PDB entry 3LGG | X-ray diffraction, 2.50 A resolution | chains A and B

Chain A (and B):
Protein: Adenosine deaminase CECR1
Source organism: Homo sapiens
Notes: EC 3.5.4.4; chain B of this document is another copy of the same molecule, construct and numbering; everything in this record applies to it too
UniProtKB: Q9NZK5 (CECR1_HUMAN); residues 3-485 here correspond to UniProt positions 29-511 (UniProt number = residue number + 26)
Chain sequence (508 residues; each row starts with the number of its first residue):
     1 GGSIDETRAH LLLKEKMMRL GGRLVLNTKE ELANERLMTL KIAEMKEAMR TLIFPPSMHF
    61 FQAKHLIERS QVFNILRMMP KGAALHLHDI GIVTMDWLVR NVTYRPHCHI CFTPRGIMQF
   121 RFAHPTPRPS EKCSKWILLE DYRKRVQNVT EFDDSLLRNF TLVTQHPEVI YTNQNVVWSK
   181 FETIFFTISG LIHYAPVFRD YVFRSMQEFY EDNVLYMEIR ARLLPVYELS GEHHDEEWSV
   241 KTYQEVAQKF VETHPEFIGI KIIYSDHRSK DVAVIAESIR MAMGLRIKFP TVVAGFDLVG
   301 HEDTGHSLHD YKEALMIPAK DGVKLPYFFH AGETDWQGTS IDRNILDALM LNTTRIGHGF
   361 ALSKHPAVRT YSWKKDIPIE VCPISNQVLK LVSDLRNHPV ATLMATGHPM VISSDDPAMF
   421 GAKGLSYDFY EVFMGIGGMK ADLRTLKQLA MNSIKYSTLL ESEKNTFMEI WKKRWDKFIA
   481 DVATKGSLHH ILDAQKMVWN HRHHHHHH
Disordered / not traced: 1-2, 485-508
Disulfides: C111-C133
Covalent attachments: N-acetylglucosamine (NAG) linked to N101, N159, N352
Construct notes: expression tag (1-2, 486-508)
Bound ions: Zn2+: H86, H88, H330, D415 (together with Coformycin)
Ligand contacts: Coformycin (CFE; (8R)-3-beta-D-ribofuranosyl-3,6,7,8-tetrahydroimidazo[4,5-d][1,3]diazepin-8-ol): H86, H88, D89, W178, F181, E182, F185, R222, H267, V299, G300, H330, E333, H358, L389, D415, D416
Curated features (UniProtKB/Swiss-Prot):
  - active site: E333 (Proton donor), H358 (Proton acceptor)
  - binding site (Zn(2+)): H86, H88, H330, D415
  - binding site (substrate): D89, W178 to F185, H267, G300, D416
  - glycosylation (N-linked (GlcNAc...) asparagine): N101, N148, N159, N352
From the paper describing this entry:
  - Zn2+ coordination: H86, H88, H330, D415
  - binding site for Coformycin: H88, D89, I90, W178, F181, E182, F185, V299, G300, E333, H358, L389, D415, D416
  - conformationally variable residues (side-chain flip): E182, H267
  - catalytic residues: H86, H88, H330, D415
  - catalytic residues: E333, H358 (proposed by the authors, not directly observed)
  - specificity-determining residues: E182, S265, H267 (proposed by the authors, not directly observed)
  - mutagenesis - C111G: abolished expression
  - mutagenesis - W336G: decreased catalytic activity
  - mutagenesis - W336G: decreased stability

Interface between chain A and chain B:
Residue-residue contacts (89; chain A residue first):
  I4(A) with M350(B)
  R8(A) with L346(B); D347(B), salt bridge; M350(B)
  L11(A) with L346(B), hydrophobic; M350(B), hydrophobic; A367(B)
  L12(A) with R343(B); L346(B), hydrophobic
  K14(A) with A367(B)
  E15(A) with H365(B); P366(B); A367(B), hydrogen bond (side chain-backbone); V368(B), hydrogen bond (side chain-backbone)
  M18(A) with P366(B), hydrophobic
  M45(A) with W336(B), hydrophobic
  M49(A) with W336(B), hydrophobic; T339(B); I341(B), hydrophobic
  L52(A) with N173(B); Q174(B); N175(B)
  F54(A) with W336(B), hydrophobic
  N173(A) with L52(B)
  Q174(A) with L52(B)
  N175(A) with L52(B)
  D335(A) with D394(B); R396(B), salt bridge; N397(B)
  W336(A) with M45(B), hydrophobic; M49(B), hydrophobic; F54(B), hydrophobic; R396(B)
  Q337(A) with A401(B); I436(B), hydrogen bond (side chain-backbone); G437(B); G438(B); M439(B), hydrogen bond (backbone-backbone)
  G338(A) with M439(B); K440(B)
  T339(A) with M49(B); M439(B)
  I341(A) with M49(B), hydrophobic
  R343(A) with L12(B); K440(B)
  L346(A) with R8(B); L11(B), hydrophobic; L12(B), hydrophobic
  D347(A) with R8(B), salt bridge
  M350(A) with I4(B); R8(B); L11(B), hydrophobic
  F360(A) with N397(B)
  S363(A) with T402(B), hydrogen bond (backbone-side chain)
  K364(A) with R396(B); A405(B)
  H365(A) with E15(B)
  P366(A) with E15(B); M18(B), hydrophobic; A405(B); T406(B)
  A367(A) with L11(B); K14(B); E15(B), hydrogen bond (backbone-side chain)
  V368(A) with E15(B), hydrogen bond (backbone-side chain)
  L391(A) with N397(B)
  V392(A) with N397(B)
  S393(A) with S393(B)
  D394(A) with D335(B)
  R396(A) with D335(B), salt bridge; W336(B); K364(B)
  N397(A) with D335(B); F360(B); L391(B); V392(B)
  A401(A) with Q337(B)
  T402(A) with S363(B), hydrogen bond (side chain-backbone)
  A405(A) with K364(B); P366(B)
  T406(A) with P366(B)
  I436(A) with Q337(B), hydrogen bond (backbone-side chain)
  G437(A) with Q337(B)
  G438(A) with Q337(B)
  M439(A) with Q337(B), hydrogen bond (backbone-backbone); G338(B); T339(B)
  K440(A) with G338(B); R343(B)
Interface residues without a listed pair, chain A (51 interface residues in all): T7, A48, R50, H309, Y371
Interface residues without a listed pair, chain B (51 interface residues in all): T7, A48, H309, Y371, G435

In short:
The chain A/chain B interface involves 51 residues from each chain, with 10 hydrogen bonds and 4 salt bridges.
Among the polar pairs are R8(A)-D347(B), D335(A)-R396(B) and E15(A)-A367(B). Chain A binds Coformycin. The
paper reports catalytic residues H86(A), H88(A) and H330(A) among others; C111G of chain A abolishes
expression.
Chain A and chain B are both Adenosine deaminase CECR1 (Homo sapiens); the structure, Crystal structure of
human adenosine deaminase growth factor, adenosine deaminase type 2 (ADA2) complexed with transition ..., was
determined by X-ray diffraction.
